PDB entry 6G3B | X-ray diffraction, 1.80 A resolution | chains A and C of the 4 polymer chains in the assembly

[Chain A]
Name: Type II site-specific deoxyribonuclease
Source organism: Nostoc sp. PCC 7120
UniProtKB: Q8YYB7 (Q8YYB7_NOSS1); residues 3-230 here = UniProt positions 3-230
Sequence (238 residues; row label = number of the first residue in the row):
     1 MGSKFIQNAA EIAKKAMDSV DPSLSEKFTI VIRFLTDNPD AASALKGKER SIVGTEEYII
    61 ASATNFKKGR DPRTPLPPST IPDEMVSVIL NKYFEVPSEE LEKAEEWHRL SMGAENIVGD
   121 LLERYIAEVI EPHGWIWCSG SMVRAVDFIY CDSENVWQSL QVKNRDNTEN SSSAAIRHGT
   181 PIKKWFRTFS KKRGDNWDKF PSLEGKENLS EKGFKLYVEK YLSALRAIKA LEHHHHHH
Disordered / not traced: 1, 46-50, 232-238
Differences from the reference sequence: initiating methionine (1); expression tag (2, 231-238)

[Chain C]
Molecule: 11-nt RNA strand
Sequence (11 nucleotides; row label = number of the first residue in the row):
     1 GUAGGACCAU G

[Interface between chain A and chain C]
Pairs across the interface (15; chain A residue first):
  Pro78(A) - C8(C)  phosphate contact
  Pro78(A) - A9(C)  phosphate contact
  Ser79(A) - A9(C)  hydrogen bond to the phosphate
  Thr80(A) - C8(C)  hydrogen bond to the phosphate
  Thr80(A) - A9(C)  phosphate contact
  Met112(A) - C7(C)  sugar contact
  Glu115(A) - A6(C)  sugar contact
  Asn116(A) - A6(C)  sugar contact
  Lys163(A) - A6(C)  salt bridge to the phosphate
  Asn164(A) - C7(C)  phosphate contact
  Arg165(A) - C7(C)  phosphate contact
  Arg165(A) - C8(C)  salt bridge to the phosphate
  Asn167(A) - C8(C)  hydrogen bond to the phosphate
  Thr168(A) - A6(C)  phosphate contact
  Thr168(A) - C7(C)  phosphate contact
Other interface residues (no listed pair), chain A (14 interface residues in all): Glu169, Ser172, Ser190
Other interface residues (no listed pair), chain C (6 interface residues in all): G4, G5

[In short]
14 residues of chain A face 6 of chain C across their interface, with 3 hydrogen bonds and 2 salt bridges.
Among the polar pairs are Ser79(A)-A9(C), Thr80(A)-C8(C) and Asn167(A)-C8(C).
Here chain A is Type II site-specific deoxyribonuclease (Nostoc sp. PCC 7120) and chain C is an 11-nt RNA
strand. Entry 6G3B (AvaII restriction endonuclease in complex with an RNA/DNA hybrid) was determined by X-ray
diffraction.
